Entry 5NJ8 (X-ray diffraction, 3.30 A resolution); this record covers chains A and E of the 4 polymer chains in the assembly.

[Chain A]
Protein: Aryl hydrocarbon receptor
Source organism: Homo sapiens
UniProt: P35869 (AHR_HUMAN); numbering as in UniProt (aligned over 23-273)
Sequence (254 residues; row label = number of the first residue in the row):
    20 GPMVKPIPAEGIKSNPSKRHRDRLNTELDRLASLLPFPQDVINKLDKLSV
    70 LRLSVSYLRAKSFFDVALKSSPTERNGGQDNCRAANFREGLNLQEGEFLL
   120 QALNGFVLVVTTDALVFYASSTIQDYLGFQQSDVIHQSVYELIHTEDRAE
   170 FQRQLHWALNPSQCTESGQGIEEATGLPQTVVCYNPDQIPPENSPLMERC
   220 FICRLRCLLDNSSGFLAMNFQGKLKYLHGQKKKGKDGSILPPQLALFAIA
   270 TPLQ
Disordered / not traced: 20-33, 89-108, 177-208, 230, 251-260, 273
Sequence notes: expression tag (20-22)
Metal / ion sites: erbium (III) ion site 1: Asp65 (shared with DT3(E) of chain E); erbium (III) ion site 2: Leu112, Glu116 (together with acetate ion) (shared with 1 residue of chain B); erbium (III) ion site 3 near Glu165 (its only coordinating residue here)
From the paper describing this entry:
  - binding site for the 12-nt DNA strand (chain E): Ser36, Arg40
  - binding site for the 12-nt DNA strand: His39
  - mutagenesis - R40D, L50D, V74D, A79D, F82D, L118D, L122D, F136D, I154D: decreased signaling

[Chain E]
Molecule: 12-nt DNA strand
Sequence (12 nucleotides; each row starts with the number of its first residue):
     1 GGTCACGCAACC
Metal / ion sites: erbium (III) ion: DT3 (shared with Asp65(A) of chain A)

[Chain A / chain E interface]
Contacting residue pairs - 11 pairs, chain A then chain E:
  Asn34(A) with DG7(E), phosphate contact
  Ser36(A) with DC8(E), base contact
  Arg40(A) with DA5(E), sugar contact; DC6(E), salt bridge to the phosphate
  Asn44(A) with DA5(E), phosphate contact
  Asp65(A) with DT3(E), phosphate contact; DC4(E), phosphate contact
  Lys66(A) with DC4(E), hydrogen bond to the phosphate; DA5(E), salt bridge to the phosphate
  Leu67(A) with DT3(E), phosphate contact; DC4(E), phosphate contact
Also at the interface, not in a pair above, chain A (8 interface residues in all): Lys37

[Overview]
8 residues of chain A face 6 of chain E across their interface, with 1 hydrogen bond and 2 salt bridges. Polar
pairs include Lys66(A)-DC4(E), Arg40(A)-DC6(E) and Lys66(A)-DA5(E). From the paper: a binding site for the
12-nt DNA strand (chain E) at Ser36(A) and Arg40(A); R40D, L50D and V74D of chain A, among others, reduce
signaling; 9 substitutions were tested in all.
Chain A is Aryl hydrocarbon receptor (Homo sapiens) and chain E is a 12-nt DNA strand; the structure,
Structural basis for aryl hydrocarbon receptor mediated gene activation, was determined by X-ray diffraction.
